Entry 5ZZF (X-ray diffraction, 1.60 A resolution); this record covers chain A.

== Chain A ==
Molecule: Myoglobin
From: Physeter catodon
Reference sequence: P02185 (MYG_PHYCD); residues 1-153 here correspond to UniProt positions 2-154 (UniProt number = residue number + 1)
Chain sequence (153 residues; numbered 1 to 153; the number before each row is that of its first residue):
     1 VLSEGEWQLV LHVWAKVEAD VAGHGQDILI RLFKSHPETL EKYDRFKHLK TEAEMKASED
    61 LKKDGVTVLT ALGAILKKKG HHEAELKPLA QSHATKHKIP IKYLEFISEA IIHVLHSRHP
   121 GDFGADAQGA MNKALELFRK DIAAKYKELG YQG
Sequence notes: engineered mutation Tyr-43 (Phe44 in P02185), Asp-64 (His65 in P02185)
Bound ions: heme Fe near His-93 (its only coordinating residue here)
Ligand contacts: heme (HEM): Thr-39, Lys-42, Tyr-43, Arg-45, Asp-64, Thr-67, Val-68, Ala-71, Leu-72, Pro-88, Leu-89, Ser-92, His-93, His-97, Ile-99, Tyr-103, Leu-104, Ile-107, Phe-138

== Summary ==
Bound to chain A: heme.
Chain A is Myoglobin (Physeter catodon); the structure, X-ray structure of F43Y/H64D sperm whale myoglobin,
was determined by X-ray diffraction, deposited together with 5ZZG.
